Entry 5Y5X (electron microscopy, 5.00 A resolution (low resolution: residue-level contacts below are approximate; hydrogen-bond / salt-bridge calls are withheld)); this record covers chains O and Z of the 26 polymer chains in the assembly.

[Chain O (and Z)]
Molecule: V-type ATP synthase, subunit K
From: Thermus thermophilus HB8
Notes: chain Z of this document is another copy of the same molecule, construct and numbering; everything in this record applies to it too
UniProt: Q5SIT7 (Q5SIT7_THET8); residues -18 to 80 here correspond to UniProt positions 1-99 (UniProt number = residue number + 19)
Sequence (99 residues; row label = number of the first residue in the row; numbers below 1 keep their minus sign (Met-18 is residue -18)):
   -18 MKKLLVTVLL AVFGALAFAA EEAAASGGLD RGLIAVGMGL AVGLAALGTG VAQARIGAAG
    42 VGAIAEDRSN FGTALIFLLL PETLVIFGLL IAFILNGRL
Disordered / not traced: -18 to 4

[Interface between chain O and chain Z]
Contacting residue pairs (11):
  Ala5(O) with Arg79(Z); Leu80(Z)
  Gly20(O) with Ala22(Z)
  Gly24(O) with Ala22(Z); Leu25(Z); Ala26(Z)
  Leu28(O) with Leu25(Z); Gly29(Z)
  Gly31(O) with Gly29(Z); Ala33(Z)
  Ala35(O) with Ala33(Z)
Also at the interface, not in a pair above, chain O (13 interface residues in all): Ser7, Gly9, Gly13, Val17, Ala27, Val32, Ala39
Also at the interface, not in a pair above, chain Z (13 interface residues in all): Gly8, Asp11, Leu14, Gly18, Arg36, Ile37

[Summary]
The chain O/chain Z interface involves 13 residues from each chain.
Both chains are V-type ATP synthase, subunit K (Thermus thermophilus HB8). Entry 5Y5X (V/A-type
ATPase/synthase from Thermus thermophilus, rotational state 1) was determined by electron microscopy together
with 5Y5Y, 5Y5Z and 5Y60 from the same study.
